PDB entry 7AR9 | electron microscopy, 2.97 A resolution | chains Y and t of the 35 polymer chains in the assembly

Chain Y:
Protein: B14.7
Organism: Polytomella sp. Pringsheim 198.80
Chain sequence (206 residues; each row starts with the number of its first residue):
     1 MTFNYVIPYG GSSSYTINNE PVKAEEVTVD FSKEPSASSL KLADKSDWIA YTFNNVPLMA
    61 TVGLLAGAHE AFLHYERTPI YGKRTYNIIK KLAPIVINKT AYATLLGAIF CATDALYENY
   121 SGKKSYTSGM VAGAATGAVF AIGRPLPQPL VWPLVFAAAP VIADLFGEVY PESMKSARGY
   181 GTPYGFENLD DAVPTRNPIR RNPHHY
Not modelled in the structure: 1
Residues lining bound ligands:
  - phosphatidylethanolamine (PTY), molecule 1: K123, S125, Y126, T127, M130, L154, A157, A158, V161, I162, L165
  - phosphatidylethanolamine (PTY), molecule 2: Y126, L165, F166, Y170, M174

Chain t:
Protein: NUOP8
Organism: Polytomella sp. Pringsheim 198.80
Chain sequence (134 residues; numbered 1 to 134; the number before each row is that of its first residue):
     1 MRSALRLANA TRLSTFRLTS APAVRLASPS FFVQKEDEEN TRSIHTSNSS FHDEPKHQIP
    61 GNALDNWAFL RTYAKPLPDM IHYYYYVYLF GFFFVYKVAD FPEYSPRVLV MAALIGSLFY
   121 VRRDWVHREF KDSP
Not modelled in the structure: 1-52

Chain Y / chain t interface:
Residue-residue contacts (69):
  S36(Y) with E103(t), hydrogen bond
  S38(Y) with E103(t), hydrogen bond
  S39(Y) with E103(t)
  L42(Y) with P102(t), hydrophobic; E103(t); Y104(t), hydrophobic
  K45(Y) with R107(t)
  Y51(Y) with V108(t)
  N54(Y) with Y104(t)
  N55(Y) with V108(t)
  P57(Y) with Y104(t)
  L58(Y) with Y104(t); V108(t), hydrophobic; L109(t), hydrophobic; A112(t), hydrophobic
  M59(Y) with V108(t), hydrophobic; M111(t), hydrophobic; I115(t), hydrophobic
  V62(Y) with A112(t); G116(t)
  A66(Y) with F119(t), hydrophobic
  H69(Y) with Y83(t), hydrogen bond; Y120(t); V121(t), hydrogen bond (side chain-backbone)
  E70(Y) with V121(t)
  F72(Y) with H82(t); Y83(t), hydrophobic; Y86(t), hydrophobic
  L73(Y) with R123(t); V126(t), hydrophobic
  H74(Y) with F130(t)
  E76(Y) with P78(t); D79(t)
  R77(Y) with P78(t); R123(t); V126(t); H127(t), hydrogen bond; F130(t)
  T78(Y) with F130(t); D132(t)
  P79(Y) with D132(t)
  Y86(Y) with D132(t), hydrogen bond; P134(t), hydrophobic
  K91(Y) with F130(t); K131(t); S133(t); P134(t)
  K99(Y) with F119(t), hydrogen bond (side chain-backbone)
  Y102(Y) with F119(t), hydrophobic
  A103(Y) with I115(t), hydrophobic; F119(t)
  F110(Y) with R107(t); M111(t), hydrophobic
  D114(Y) with R107(t), salt bridge
  E118(Y) with R107(t), salt bridge
  S128(Y) with R107(t)
  T136(Y) with M111(t)
  F140(Y) with L118(t), hydrophobic
  W152(Y) with L118(t), hydrophobic
  F156(Y) with M111(t), hydrophobic; L114(t), hydrophobic; L118(t), hydrophobic
  A159(Y) with V110(t); L114(t), hydrophobic
  P160(Y) with R107(t)
  A163(Y) with P106(t); R107(t); V110(t), hydrophobic
  D164(Y) with R107(t), salt bridge
Other interface residues (no listed pair), chain Y (51 interface residues in all): A43, T61, L65, Y75, L106, G107, K124, S125, G129, V155, G167, Y206
Other interface residues (no listed pair), chain t (34 interface residues in all): F94, A99, S105, R122

In short:
The interface between chain Y and chain t involves 51 residues on one side and 34 on the other, with 7
hydrogen bonds and 3 salt bridges. Among the polar pairs are D114(Y)-R107(t), E118(Y)-R107(t) and
D164(Y)-R107(t). Bound to chain Y: phosphatidylethanolamine.
Here chain Y is B14.7 and chain t is NUOP8, both from Polytomella sp. Pringsheim 198.80. Entry 7AR9 (Cryo-EM
structure of Polytomella Complex-I (membrane arm)) was determined by electron microscopy together with 7AQQ,
7AQR, 7AQW, 7AR7, 7AR8, 7ARB, 7ARC and 7ARD from the same study.
